Entry 3ZV0 (X-ray diffraction, 2.80 A resolution); this record covers chains A and C of the 4 polymer chains in the assembly.

Chain A:
Name: Protein SHQ1
Organism: Saccharomyces cerevisiae
Notes: fragment: c-terminal domain, residues 145-507
Reference sequence: P40486 (SHQ1_YEAST); residues 145-507 here = UniProt positions 145-507
Sequence (369 residues; each row starts with the number of its first residue):
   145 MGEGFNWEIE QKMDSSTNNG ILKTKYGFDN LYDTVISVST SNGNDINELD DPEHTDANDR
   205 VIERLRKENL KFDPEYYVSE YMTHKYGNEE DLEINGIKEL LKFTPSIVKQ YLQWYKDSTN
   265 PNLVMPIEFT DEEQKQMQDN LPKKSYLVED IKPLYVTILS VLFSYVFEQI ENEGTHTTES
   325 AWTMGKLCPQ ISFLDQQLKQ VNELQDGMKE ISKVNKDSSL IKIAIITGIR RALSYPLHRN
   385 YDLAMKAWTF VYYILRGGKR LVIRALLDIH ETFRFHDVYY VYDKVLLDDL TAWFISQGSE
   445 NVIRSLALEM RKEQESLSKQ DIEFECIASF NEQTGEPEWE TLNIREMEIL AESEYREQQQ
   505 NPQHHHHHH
Disordered / not traced: 145-164, 347-361, 505-513
Differences from the reference sequence: expression tag (508-513)
From the paper describing this entry:
  - contacts within the chain: Asp189-Tyr423 (hydrogen bond)
  - mutagenesis - D189A, E323A: abolished growth in response to shq1Delta yeast strain
  - mutagenesis - E277A: unchanged growth in response to shq1Delta yeast strain
  - mutagenesis - E277A: unchanged binding to NAP57
  - mutagenesis - K215A, W326A: abolished growth in response to shq1Delta strain
  - mutagenesis - D421A: decreased binding to NAP57
  - mutagenesis - D421A: decreased growth
  - mutagenesis - D217A: decreased binding to shq1Delta strain
  - conformationally variable residues (order/disorder transition): Ser473 to Pro481

Chain C:
Name: H/aca ribonucleoprotein complex subunit 4
Organism: Saccharomyces cerevisiae
Notes: EC 5.4.99.-; fragment: dcat domain, residues 1-60, 258-386
Reference sequence: P33322 (CBF5_YEAST); numbering as in UniProt; present here: 1-60, 258-386
Sequence (195 residues; row label = number of the first residue in the row; note: 197 numbers in that range are skipped by the numbering (no residue carries them; nothing is unmodelled there); numbers below 1 keep their minus sign (His-5 is residue -5)):
    -5 HHHHHHMSKE DFVIKPEAAG ASTDTSEWPL LLKNFDKLLV RSGHYTPIPA GSSPLKRDLK
    55 SYISSG
   258 PLETLLVGYK RIVVKDSAVN AVCYGAKLMI PGLLRYEEGI ELYDEIVLIT TKGEAIAVAI
   318 AQMSTVDLAS CDHGVVASVK RCIMERDLYP RRWGLGPVAQ KKKQMKADGK LDKYGRVNEN
   378 TPEQWKKEY
Disordered / not traced: -5 to 19, 38-46, 378-386
Differences from the reference sequence: expression tag (-5 to 0)
From the paper describing this entry:
  - conformationally variable residues: Trp350

Interface between chain A and chain C:
Contacting residue pairs (82; chain A residue first):
  Val182(A) - Leu49(C)  hydrophobic
  Ser185(A) - Leu49(C)
  Ser185(A) - Lys50(C)  hydrogen bond (backbone-side chain)
  Ser185(A) - Arg51(C)
  Asn186(A) - Pro23(C)
  Asn186(A) - Leu24(C)  hydrogen bond (side chain-backbone)
  Lys215(A) - Asp344(C)  salt bridge
  Pro218(A) - Val355(C)  hydrophobic
  Glu219(A) - Trp350(C)
  Glu219(A) - Pro354(C)
  Glu219(A) - Val355(C)  hydrogen bond (side chain-backbone)
  Tyr220(A) - Asn277(C)  hydrogen bond
  Tyr220(A) - Asp344(C)
  Tyr220(A) - Pro347(C)  hydrophobic
  Tyr220(A) - Arg348(C)
  Val222(A) - Trp350(C)  hydrophobic
  Ser223(A) - Arg348(C)  hydrogen bond
  Ser223(A) - Arg349(C)  hydrogen bond (side chain-backbone)
  Glu224(A) - Arg348(C)  salt bridge
  Met226(A) - Trp350(C)  hydrophobic
  Thr227(A) - Arg348(C)  hydrogen bond
  Glu237(A) - Pro288(C)
  Asn239(A) - Arg348(C)  hydrogen bond
  Thr321(A) - Gly282(C)
  Thr322(A) - Val336(C)
  Thr322(A) - Lys337(C)
  Glu323(A) - Tyr281(C)
  Glu323(A) - Gly282(C)
  Glu323(A) - Arg338(C)  salt bridge
  Glu323(A) - Cys339(C)
  Glu323(A) - Arg343(C)  salt bridge
  Trp326(A) - Arg343(C)
  Tyr379(A) - Tyr281(C)  hydrogen bond (backbone-side chain)
  Pro380(A) - Tyr281(C)
  Leu381(A) - Asn277(C)
  Leu381(A) - Ala278(C)  hydrophobic
  Leu381(A) - Tyr281(C)
  Arg383(A) - Tyr281(C)  hydrogen bond
  Arg383(A) - Asp344(C)  salt bridge
  Asp421(A) - Leu24(C)
  Asp421(A) - Lys27(C)
  Tyr424(A) - Ser20(C)  hydrogen bond (side chain-backbone)
  Tyr424(A) - Glu21(C)
  Glu467(A) - Arg373(C)  salt bridge
  Cys470(A) - Ala356(C)  hydrophobic
  Ile471(A) - Ala356(C)
  Ala472(A) - Ala356(C)
  Ala472(A) - Gln357(C)
  Ala472(A) - Lys360(C)
  Ser473(A) - Lys360(C)
  Glu482(A) - Lys360(C)  salt bridge
  Glu484(A) - Ala356(C)
  Glu484(A) - Lys359(C)
  Glu484(A) - Lys360(C)  hydrogen bond (side chain-backbone)
  Glu484(A) - Lys363(C)
  Thr485(A) - Lys359(C)  hydrogen bond (backbone-side chain)
  Thr485(A) - Arg373(C)
  Leu486(A) - Ala356(C)  hydrophobic
  Leu486(A) - Lys359(C)
  Asn487(A) - Arg373(C)
  Arg489(A) - Glu376(C)  salt bridge
  Glu490(A) - Lys359(C)  salt bridge
  Glu490(A) - Arg373(C)  salt bridge
  Glu490(A) - Val374(C)  hydrogen bond (side chain-backbone)
  Met491(A) - Val355(C)
  Ile493(A) - Val374(C)  hydrophobic
  Ile493(A) - Asn375(C)
  Ile493(A) - Glu376(C)
  Leu494(A) - Val355(C)
  Leu494(A) - Lys358(C)
  Leu494(A) - Lys359(C)
  Leu494(A) - Met362(C)  hydrophobic
  Leu494(A) - Val374(C)  hydrophobic
  Ala495(A) - Trp350(C)
  Ala495(A) - Val355(C)
  Ser497(A) - Lys358(C)
  Glu498(A) - Trp350(C)  hydrogen bond
  Glu498(A) - Leu352(C)
  Glu498(A) - Gly353(C)  hydrogen bond (side chain-backbone)
  Glu498(A) - Lys358(C)
  Tyr499(A) - Leu352(C)
  Gln502(A) - Leu352(C)
Other interface residues (no listed pair), chain A (52 interface residues in all): Ser181, Thr184, Gly187, Asp189, Asp217, Ile238, Thr319, Val422
Other interface residues (no listed pair), chain C (44 interface residues in all): Trp22, Asp52, Ser274, Ala283, Lys284, Gly372
Interface features reported in the paper:
  - specific contacts: Asp189(A)-Arg343(C), Lys215(A)-Asp344(C) (salt bridge), Glu323(A)-Arg338(C) (salt bridge), Trp326(A)-Arg343(C), His420(A)-Arg338(C) (water-mediated contact), Tyr423(A)-Arg338(C) (water-mediated contact)
  - interface residues, chain C: Arg348(C), Trp350(C), Pro354(C), Ala356(C), Gly372(C)

Overview:
Chain A and chain C form an interface of 52 and 44 residues respectively, with 16 hydrogen bonds and 10 salt
bridges. Polar pairs include Lys215(A)-Asp344(C), Glu224(A)-Arg348(C) and Glu323(A)-Arg338(C). The authors
report contacts between Asp189(A) and Arg343(C) and Trp326(A) and Arg343(C); salt bridges between Lys215(A)
and Asp344(C) and Glu323(A) and Arg338(C); water-mediated contacts between His420(A) and Arg338(C) and
Tyr423(A) and Arg338(C). The paper reports that D189A and E323A of chain A abolish growth in response to
shq1Delta yeast strain; interface residues Arg348(C), Trp350(C) and Pro354(C) among others; 7 substitutions
were tested in all.
Here chain A is Protein SHQ1 and chain C is H/aca ribonucleoprotein complex subunit 4, both from Saccharomyces
cerevisiae. Entry 3ZV0 (Structure of the SHQ1P-CBF5P complex) was determined by X-ray diffraction (same
publication as 3ZUZ).
